9J8O - chains h and i of the 28 polymer chains in the assembly; structure by electron microscopy, 4.05 A resolution (low resolution: residue-level contacts below are approximate; hydrogen-bond / salt-bridge calls are withheld).

[Chain h]
Protein: Histone H2B type 1-J
Source organism: Homo sapiens
Reference sequence: P06899 (H2B1J_HUMAN); residues 0-125 here correspond to UniProt positions 1-126 (UniProt number = residue number + 1)
Amino-acid sequence (129 residues; row label = number of the first residue in the row; numbers below 1 keep their minus sign (Gly-3 is residue -3)):
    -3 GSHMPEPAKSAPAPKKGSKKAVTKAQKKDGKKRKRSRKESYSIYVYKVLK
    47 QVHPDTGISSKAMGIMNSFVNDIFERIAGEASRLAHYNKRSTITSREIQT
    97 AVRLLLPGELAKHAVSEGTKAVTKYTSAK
Not modelled in the structure: -3 to 33, 125
Sequence notes: expression tag (-3 to -1)
UniProt features mapped onto this chain:
  - modified residue: Pro1 (N-acetylproline), Glu2 (ADP-ribosyl glutamic acid), Lys5 (N6-(2-hydroxyisobutyryl)lysine), Ser6 (ADP-ribosylserine), Lys11 (N6-(beta-hydroxybutyryl)lysine), Lys12 (N6-(2-hydroxyisobutyryl)lysine), Ser14 (Phosphoserine), Lys15 (N6-acetyllysine), Lys16 (N6-(beta-hydroxybutyryl)lysine), Lys20 (N6-(2-hydroxyisobutyryl)lysine), Lys23 (N6-(2-hydroxyisobutyryl)lysine), Lys24 (N6-(2-hydroxyisobutyryl)lysine), Lys34 (N6-(2-hydroxyisobutyryl)lysine), Glu35 (PolyADP-ribosyl glutamic acid), Ser36 (Phosphoserine), Lys43 (N6-(2-hydroxyisobutyryl)lysine), Lys46 (N6-(2-hydroxyisobutyryl)lysine), Lys57 (N6,N6-dimethyllysine), Arg79 (Dimethylated arginine), Lys85 (N6,N6,N6-trimethyllysine) and 6 more in UniProt
  - glycosylation: Ser112 (O-linked (GlcNAc) serine)
  - cross-link (Glycyl lysine isopeptide (Lys-Gly)): Lys5 (interchain with G-Cter in SUMO2), Lys20 (interchain with G-Cter in SUMO2), Lys34 (interchain with G-Cter in ubiquitin), Lys120 (interchain with G-Cter in ubiquitin)

[Chain i]
Molecule: 193-nt DNA strand
Source organism: synthetic construct
Sequence (193 nucleotides; numbered 4 to 196; the number before each row is that of its first residue):
     4 ATCGGACCCTATCGCGAGCCAGGCCTGAGAATCCGGTGCCGAGGCCGCTC
    54 AATTGGTCGTAGACAGCTCTAGCACCGCTTAAACGCACGTACGCGCTGTC
   104 CCCCGCGTTTTAACCGCCAAGGGGATTACTCCCTAGTCTCCAGGCACGTG
   154 TCAGATATATACATCCAGGCCTTGTGTCGCGAAATTCATAGAT
Not modelled in the structure: 4-14, 191-196

[Chain h / chain i interface]
Residue-residue contacts (12; chain h residue first):
  Tyr42(h) with DG46(i); DG47(i)
  Gly53(h) with DG46(i)
  Ile54(h) with DG46(i)
  Ser55(h) with DA45(i)
  Ser56(h) with DA45(i)
  Arg86(h) with DG65(i); DA66(i)
  Ser87(h) with DA64(i); DG65(i)
  Thr88(h) with DA64(i); DG65(i)
Interface residues without a listed pair, chain h (9 interface residues in all): Glu35
Interface residues without a listed pair, chain i (7 interface residues in all): DA54

[In short]
9 residues of chain h and 7 residues of chain i are in contact.
Chain h is Histone H2B type 1-J (Homo sapiens) and chain i is a 193-nt DNA strand (synthetic construct); the
structure, Cryo-EM structure of BAF-Lamin A/C IgF-H1-nucleosome complex, was determined by electron microscopy
together with 9J8N from the same study.
